PDB entry 2L4K | solution NMR | chains A and B

# Chain A
Molecule: Growth factor receptor-bound protein 7
Organism: Homo sapiens
UniProtKB: Q14451 (GRB7_HUMAN); residues 3-120 here correspond to UniProt positions 415-532 (UniProt number = residue number + 412)
Amino-acid sequence (120 residues; numbered 1 to 120; the number before each row is that of its first residue):
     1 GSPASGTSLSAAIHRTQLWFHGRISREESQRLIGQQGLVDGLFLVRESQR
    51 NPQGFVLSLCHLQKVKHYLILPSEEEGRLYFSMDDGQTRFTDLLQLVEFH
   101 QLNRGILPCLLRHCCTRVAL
Differences from the reference sequence: expression tag (1-2)
Curated features (UniProtKB/Swiss-Prot):
  - site: Phe99 (Important for dimerization and for HRAS activation)

# Chain B
Molecule: Receptor tyrosine-protein kinase erbB-2
Notes: EC 2.7.10.1
UniProtKB: P04626 (ERBB2_HUMAN); residue numbers follow UniProt; this construct covers 1135-1144
Amino-acid sequence (10 residues; row label = number of the first residue in the row):
  1135 PQPEYVNQPD
Modified / non-standard residues: Tyr1139 (o-phosphotyrosine; PTR)
Curated features (UniProtKB/Swiss-Prot):
  - modified residue: Tyr1139 (Phosphotyrosine)

# How chain A and chain B interact
Pairs across the interface (32):
  Ser25(A) with Tyr1139(B)
  Arg26(A) with Glu1138(B); Tyr1139(B)
  Glu27(A) with Pro1135(B)
  Gln30(A) with Pro1135(B); Gln1136(B); Pro1137(B)
  Arg46(A) with Tyr1139(B)
  Glu47(A) with Tyr1139(B)
  Ser48(A) with Tyr1139(B)
  Asn51(A) with Tyr1139(B)
  Val56(A) with Tyr1139(B)
  Lys66(A) with Tyr1139(B); Val1140(B); Gln1142(B)
  His67(A) with Glu1138(B); Tyr1139(B); Val1140(B)
  Tyr68(A) with Val1140(B); Asn1141(B)
  Leu69(A) with Tyr1139(B); Val1140(B)
  Ile70(A) with Tyr1139(B); Val1140(B); Asn1141(B); Gln1142(B); Asp1144(B)
  Tyr80(A) with Asn1141(B)
  Phe81(A) with Asn1141(B)
  Ser82(A) with Asn1141(B)
  Met83(A) with Val1140(B); Asn1141(B)
Other interface residues (no listed pair), chain A (20 interface residues in all): Gly54, Lys64
Other interface residues (no listed pair), chain B (10 interface residues in all): Pro1143

# Overview
The interface between chain A and chain B involves 20 residues on one side and 10 on the other.
Chain A is Growth factor receptor-bound protein 7 (Homo sapiens) and chain B is Receptor tyrosine-protein
kinase erbB-2; the structure, Water refined solution structure of the human Grb7-SH2 domain in complex with
the 10 amino acid ..., was determined by solution NMR.
